Entry 7SQS (electron microscopy, 3.10 A resolution); this record covers chains A and B of the 5 polymer chains in the assembly.

# Chain A (and B)
Name: Chimallin
Organism: Pseudomonas phage 201phi2-1
Notes: chain B of this document is another copy of the same molecule, construct and numbering; everything in this record applies to it too
UniProtKB: B3FIW8 (GP105_BP201); residue numbers follow UniProt; this construct covers 1-631
Sequence (634 residues; each row starts with the number of its first residue; numbers below 1 keep their minus sign (Ser-2 is residue -2)):
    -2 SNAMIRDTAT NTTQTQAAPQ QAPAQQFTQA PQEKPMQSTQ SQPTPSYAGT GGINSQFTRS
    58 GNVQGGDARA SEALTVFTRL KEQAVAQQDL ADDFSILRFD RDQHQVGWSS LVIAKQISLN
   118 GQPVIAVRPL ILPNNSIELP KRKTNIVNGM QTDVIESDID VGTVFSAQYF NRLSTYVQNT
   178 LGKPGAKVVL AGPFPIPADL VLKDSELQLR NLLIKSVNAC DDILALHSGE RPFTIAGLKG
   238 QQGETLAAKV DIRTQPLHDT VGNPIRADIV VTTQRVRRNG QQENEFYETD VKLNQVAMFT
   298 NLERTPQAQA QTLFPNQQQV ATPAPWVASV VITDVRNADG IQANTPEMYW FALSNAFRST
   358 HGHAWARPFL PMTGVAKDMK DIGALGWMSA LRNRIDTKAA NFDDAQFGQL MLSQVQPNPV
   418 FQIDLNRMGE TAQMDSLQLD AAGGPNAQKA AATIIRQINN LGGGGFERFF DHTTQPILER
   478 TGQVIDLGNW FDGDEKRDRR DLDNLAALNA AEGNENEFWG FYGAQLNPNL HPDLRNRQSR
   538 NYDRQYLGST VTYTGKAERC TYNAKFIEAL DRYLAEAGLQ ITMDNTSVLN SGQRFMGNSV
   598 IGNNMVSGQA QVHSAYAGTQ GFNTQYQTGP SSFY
Not modelled in the structure: -2 to 61, 307-318, 582-631 (chain B: -2 to 589, 612-631)
Differences from the reference sequence: expression tag (-2 to 0)
From the paper describing this entry:
  - self-association interface (contacts with another copy of this molecule): Gln590 to Ser611

# Interface between chain A and chain B
Pairs across the interface (47; chain A residue first):
  Glu300(A) - Asn595(B)
  Arg301(A) - Gly594(B)
  Arg301(A) - Asn595(B)  hydrogen bond (backbone-backbone)
  Pro303(A) - Met593(B)
  Pro303(A) - Gly594(B)
  Pro303(A) - Asn595(B)
  Pro303(A) - Ser596(B)
  Val324(A) - Ile598(B)  hydrophobic
  Val324(A) - Met602(B)  hydrophobic
  Phe354(A) - Val603(B)  hydrophobic
  Phe354(A) - Ala607(B)  hydrophobic
  Thr357(A) - Gln606(B)  hydrogen bond (backbone-side chain)
  Thr357(A) - Ala607(B)
  His358(A) - Gln606(B)  hydrogen bond (backbone-side chain)
  His358(A) - Ala607(B)
  His358(A) - Val609(B)
  Asn415(A) - Met602(B)
  Asn415(A) - Val603(B)
  Pro416(A) - Met602(B)
  Pro416(A) - Val603(B)
  Val417(A) - Ile598(B)  hydrophobic
  Val417(A) - Asn601(B)
  Val417(A) - Met602(B)  hydrophobic
  Phe418(A) - Val603(B)  hydrophobic
  Gln419(A) - Ile598(B)
  Trp516(A) - Phe592(B)
  Trp516(A) - Met593(B)
  Tyr519(A) - Phe592(B)  hydrophobic
  Tyr519(A) - Asn595(B)  hydrogen bond
  Gly520(A) - Phe592(B)
  Leu523(A) - Phe592(B)
  Leu523(A) - Asn595(B)
  Asn526(A) - Gln590(B)
  Thr558(A) - Asn601(B)
  Tyr559(A) - Asn601(B)
  Asn560(A) - Asn601(B)
  Ala561(A) - Met602(B)
  Glu565(A) - Val603(B)
  Glu565(A) - Ser604(B)  hydrogen bond (side chain-backbone)
  Glu565(A) - Gly605(B)
  Gln577(A) - His610(B)  hydrogen bond
  Ile578(A) - Val609(B)
  Ile578(A) - His610(B)  hydrogen bond (backbone-backbone)
  Thr579(A) - His610(B)
  Thr579(A) - Ser611(B)
  Met580(A) - Val609(B)  hydrophobic
  Met580(A) - Ser611(B)
Other interface residues (no listed pair), chain A (34 interface residues in all): Thr302, Arg355, Gly359, Gln413, Asn524, Pro525, Asp568, Ala572
Other interface residues (no listed pair), chain B (18 interface residues in all): Gln608

# Overview
Chain A and chain B form an interface of 34 and 18 residues respectively, with 7 hydrogen bonds. Among the
polar pairs are Thr357(A)-Gln606(B), His358(A)-Gln606(B) and Tyr519(A)-Asn595(B). From the paper: a
self-association interface involving Gln590(A).
Both chains are Chimallin (Pseudomonas phage 201phi2-1). Entry 7SQS (201phi2-1 Chimallin C1 localized
reconstruction) was determined by electron microscopy together with 7SQQ, 7SQR, 7SQT, 7SQU and 7SQV from the
same study.
